PDB entry 7DLW | X-ray diffraction, 2.19 A resolution | chains A and B

# Chain A (and B)
Molecule: 1-aminocyclopropane-1-carboxylate synthase 7
Organism: Arabidopsis thaliana
Notes: EC 4.4.1.14; chain B of this document is another copy of the same molecule, construct and numbering; everything in this record applies to it too
UniProtKB: Q9STR4 (1A17_ARATH); numbering as in UniProt (aligned over 1-447)
Sequence (447 residues; each row starts with the number of its first residue):
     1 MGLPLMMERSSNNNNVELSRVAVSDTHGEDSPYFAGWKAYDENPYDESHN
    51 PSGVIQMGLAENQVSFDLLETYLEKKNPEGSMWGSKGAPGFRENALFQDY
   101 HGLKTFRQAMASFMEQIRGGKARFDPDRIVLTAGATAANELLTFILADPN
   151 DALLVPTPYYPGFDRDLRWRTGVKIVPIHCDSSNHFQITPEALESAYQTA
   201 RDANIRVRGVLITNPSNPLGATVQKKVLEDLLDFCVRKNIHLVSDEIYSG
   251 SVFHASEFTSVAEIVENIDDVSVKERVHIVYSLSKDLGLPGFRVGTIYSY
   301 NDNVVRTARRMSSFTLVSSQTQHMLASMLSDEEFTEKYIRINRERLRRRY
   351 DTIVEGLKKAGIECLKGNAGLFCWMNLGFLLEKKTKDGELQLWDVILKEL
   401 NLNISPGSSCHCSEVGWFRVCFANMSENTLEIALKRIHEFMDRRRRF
Unresolved in the structure: 1-14, 73-90, 443-447 (chain B: 1-12, 77-90, 446-447)
Curated features (UniProtKB/Swiss-Prot):
  - binding site (substrate): E61, Y100
  - modified residue: K285 (N6-(pyridoxal phosphate)lysine)
Residues lining bound ligands: PPG ((2E,3E)-4-(2-aminoethoxy)-2-[({3-hydroxy-2-methyl-5-[(phosphonooxy)methyl]pyridin-4-yl}methyl)imino]but-3-enoic acid): Y33, F34, W37, G58, L59, A60, E61, G134, A135, T136, N139, Y160, F163, R165, T213, N217, D245, I247, Y248, S282, S284, K285, R293, R419
From the paper describing this entry:
  - binding site for PPG: Q98, Y160, N217, D245, Y248, K285, R293, R419
  - catalytic residues: D245, K285 (proposed by the authors, not directly observed)
  - mutagenesis - Q98A: decreased catalytic activity (ACS activity)
  - mutagenesis - Q98A: unchanged catalytic activity (Cbeta-S lyase activity)
  - mutagenesis - N217A: abolished catalytic activity on ACS
  - mutagenesis - N217A: abolished catalytic activity (Cbeta-S lyase activities)

# Interface between chain A and chain B
Residue-residue contacts (140):
  N15(A) with N239(B), hydrogen bond (backbone-side chain)
  V16(A) with N239(B); H241(B); E275(B); R276(B); N301(B)
  E17(A) with R206(B), salt bridge; R208(B), hydrogen bond (backbone-side chain); H241(B), hydrogen bond (backbone-side chain)
  L18(A) with I145(B); L146(B), hydrophobic; R208(B); H241(B); V304(B), hydrophobic
  S19(A) with F144(B), hydrogen bond (side chain-backbone); I145(B), hydrogen bond (backbone-backbone); A147(B); D148(B)
  R20(A) with D148(B), salt bridge
  V21(A) with M311(B), hydrophobic
  A22(A) with I145(B); T307(B)
  H27(A) with R310(B), hydrogen bond
  E29(A) with Y100(B), hydrogen bond; R310(B), salt bridge
  E61(A) with Q98(B), hydrogen bond
  Q63(A) with R92(B); L96(B)
  F66(A) with F91(B), hydrophobic; R92(B); A95(B), hydrophobic
  D67(A) with R92(B)
  E70(A) with R92(B), salt bridge
  F91(A) with F66(B), hydrophobic; L73(B), hydrophobic; F292(B), hydrophobic
  R92(A) with Q63(B); F66(B); D67(B); E70(B), salt bridge
  A95(A) with F66(B), hydrophobic; L289(B); P290(B); G291(B), hydrogen bond (backbone-backbone); F292(B), hydrophobic
  L96(A) with Q63(B); G288(B)
  F97(A) with G291(B)
  Q98(A) with E61(B), hydrogen bond; P290(B); R293(B)
  Y100(A) with E29(B), hydrogen bond
  A133(A) with L316(B)
  T136(A) with S313(B); F314(B)
  A137(A) with F314(B)
  E140(A) with F314(B)
  F144(A) with S19(B), hydrogen bond (backbone-side chain); F144(B), hydrophobic; R170(B)
  I145(A) with L18(B); S19(B), hydrogen bond (backbone-backbone); A22(B)
  L146(A) with L18(B), hydrophobic
  A147(A) with S19(B)
  D148(A) with S19(B); R20(B), hydrogen bond (side chain-backbone)
  R165(A) with S313(B)
  D166(A) with F314(B)
  W169(A) with T307(B); R310(B); M311(B), hydrophobic; F314(B), hydrophobic
  R170(A) with F144(B); R170(B); M311(B); F314(B)
  R206(A) with E17(B), salt bridge
  R208(A) with E17(B), hydrogen bond (side chain-backbone); L18(B), hydrogen bond (side chain-backbone); S19(B)
  N239(A) with N13(B), hydrogen bond; N14(B), hydrogen bond (side chain-backbone); V16(B)
  I240(A) with V16(B)
  H241(A) with V16(B); E17(B), hydrogen bond (side chain-backbone); L18(B)
  E275(A) with V16(B)
  R276(A) with V16(B)
  G288(A) with A95(B)
  L289(A) with A95(B)
  P290(A) with A95(B); Q98(B)
  G291(A) with N94(B); A95(B), hydrogen bond (backbone-backbone); F97(B); S318(B); S319(B), hydrogen bond (backbone-backbone)
  F292(A) with F91(B), hydrophobic; N94(B); A95(B), hydrophobic; S318(B); S319(B); Q320(B)
  R293(A) with L316(B)
  V304(A) with L18(B), hydrophobic
  T307(A) with A22(B), hydrogen bond (side chain-backbone)
  R310(A) with H27(B), hydrogen bond; E29(B), salt bridge; W169(B)
  M311(A) with V21(B), hydrophobic; W169(B), hydrophobic; R170(B)
  S313(A) with T136(B); R165(B), hydrogen bond
  F314(A) with T136(B); A137(B); E140(B); D166(B); W169(B), hydrophobic; R170(B); T315(B), hydrogen bond (backbone-side chain)
  T315(A) with F314(B), hydrogen bond (side chain-backbone); T315(B)
  L316(A) with A133(B); R293(B)
  S318(A) with G291(B); F292(B); S318(B); T321(B)
  S319(A) with G291(B), hydrogen bond (backbone-backbone); F292(B)
  Q320(A) with F292(B); Q320(B); T321(B), hydrogen bond (side chain-backbone); M324(B), hydrogen bond
  T321(A) with S318(B), hydrogen bond; Q320(B), hydrogen bond
  M324(A) with Q320(B), hydrogen bond
Also at the interface, not in a pair above, chain A (69 interface residues in all): L59, L69, N94, L141, N301, N303, V317, N424
Also at the interface, not in a pair above, chain B (69 interface residues in all): N15, F34, L141, N303, V317

# In short
Chain A and chain B each contribute 69 residues to their interface, with 32 hydrogen bonds and 7 salt bridges.
Polar contacts include E17(A)-R206(B), R20(A)-D148(B) and E29(A)-R310(B). Chain A binds compound PPG. The
paper reports catalytic residues D245(A) and K285(A); Q98A of chain A reduces catalytic activity (ACS
activity).
Both chains are 1-aminocyclopropane-1-carboxylate synthase 7 (Arabidopsis thaliana). Entry 7DLW (Crystal
structure of Arabidopsis ACS7 in complex with PPG) was determined by X-ray diffraction (same publication as
7DLY).
